7M8S - chains A and B of the 3 polymer chains in the assembly; structure by X-ray diffraction, 2.35 A resolution.

== Chain A ==
Protein: HLA class I histocompatibility antigen, A alpha chain
Source organism: Homo sapiens
Reference sequence: Q861F7 (Q861F7_HUMAN); numbering as in UniProt (aligned over 1-276)
Sequence (276 residues; numbered 1 to 276; the number before each row is that of its first residue):
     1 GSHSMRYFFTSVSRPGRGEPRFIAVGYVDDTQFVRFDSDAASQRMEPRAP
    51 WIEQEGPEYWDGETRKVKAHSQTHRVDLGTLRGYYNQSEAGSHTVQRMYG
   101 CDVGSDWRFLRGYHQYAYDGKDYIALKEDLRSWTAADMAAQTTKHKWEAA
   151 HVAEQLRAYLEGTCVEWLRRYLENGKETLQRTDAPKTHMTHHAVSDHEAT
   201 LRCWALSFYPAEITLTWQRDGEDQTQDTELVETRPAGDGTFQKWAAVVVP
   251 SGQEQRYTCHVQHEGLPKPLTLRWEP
Disulfide bonds: Cys101-Cys164, Cys203-Cys259

== Chain B ==
Protein: Beta-2-microglobulin
Source organism: Homo sapiens
Reference sequence: P61769 (B2MG_HUMAN); residues 1-99 here correspond to UniProt positions 21-119 (UniProt number = residue number + 20)
Sequence (100 residues; row label = number of the first residue in the row; numbering starts at 0):
     0 MIQRTPKIQVYSRHPAENGKSNFLNCYVSGFHPSDIEVDLLKNGERIEKV
    50 EHSDLSFSKDWSFYLLYYTEFTPTEKDEYACRVNHVTLSQPKIVKWDRDM
Differences from the reference sequence: expression tag (0)
Curated features (UniProtKB/Swiss-Prot):
  - modified residue: Gln2 (Pyrrolidone carboxylic acid)
  - glycosylation: Ile1 (N-linked (Glc) (glycation) isoleucine), Lys19 (N-linked (Glc) (glycation) lysine), Lys41 (N-linked (Glc) (glycation) lysine), Lys48 (N-linked (Glc) (glycation) lysine), Lys58 (N-linked (Glc) (glycation) lysine), Lys91 (N-linked (Glc) (glycation) lysine), Lys94 (N-linked (Glc) (glycation) lysine)
Disulfide bonds: Cys25-Cys80

== Interface between chain A and chain B ==
Contacting residue pairs (55; chain A residue first):
  Phe8(A) with Ser55(B); Phe56(B), hydrophobic
  Phe9(A) with Phe56(B)
  Thr10(A) with Phe56(B); Phe62(B)
  Val12(A) with Ser33(B)
  Ile23(A) with Leu54(B)
  Val25(A) with Asp53(B); Leu54(B); Ser55(B)
  Tyr27(A) with Ser55(B); Tyr63(B), hydrogen bond
  Gln32(A) with Asp53(B), hydrogen bond
  Arg35(A) with Asp53(B), salt bridge
  Arg48(A) with Asp53(B), salt bridge
  His93(A) with Met0(B)
  Gln96(A) with Phe56(B); Trp60(B), hydrogen bond (side chain-backbone); Phe62(B)
  Arg97(A) with Phe56(B)
  Gln115(A) with Lys58(B); Trp60(B)
  Tyr116(A) with Trp60(B)
  Ala117(A) with Trp60(B), hydrophobic
  Asp119(A) with Met0(B); His31(B)
  Gly120(A) with Arg3(B), hydrogen bond (backbone-side chain); His31(B); Asp59(B); Trp60(B)
  Asp122(A) with Trp60(B), hydrogen bond
  Thr190(A) with Met99(B), hydrogen bond (side chain-backbone)
  His192(A) with Met99(B)
  Arg202(A) with Met99(B), hydrogen bond (side chain-backbone)
  Trp204(A) with Asp98(B); Met99(B), hydrogen bond (side chain-backbone)
  Val231(A) with Gln8(B)
  Glu232(A) with Lys6(B); Gln8(B), hydrogen bond (backbone-side chain); Tyr26(B); Ser28(B), hydrogen bond
  Arg234(A) with Gln8(B), hydrogen bond; Tyr10(B)
  Pro235(A) with Tyr10(B), hydrogen bond (backbone-side chain); Tyr26(B); Leu65(B), hydrophobic
  Ala236(A) with Arg12(B), hydrogen bond (backbone-side chain); Asn24(B), hydrogen bond (backbone-side chain)
  Gly237(A) with Arg12(B), hydrogen bond (backbone-side chain)
  Asp238(A) with Arg12(B); His13(B)
  Gln242(A) with Tyr10(B); Ser11(B), hydrogen bond (side chain-backbone); Arg12(B), hydrogen bond (side chain-backbone)
  Trp244(A) with Met99(B)
Other interface residues (no listed pair), chain A (37 interface residues in all): Thr94, Met98, Tyr113, Lys121, Thr233

== Overview ==
37 residues of chain A face 25 of chain B across their interface; the contacts include 17 hydrogen bonds and 2
salt bridges. Polar contacts include Arg35(A)-Asp53(B), Arg48(A)-Asp53(B) and Tyr27(A)-Tyr63(B).
Chain A is HLA class I histocompatibility antigen, A alpha chain and chain B is Beta-2-microglobulin, both
from Homo sapiens; the structure, Crystal Structure of HLA-A*02:01 in complex with KLNDLCFTNV, an 10-mer
epitope from SARS-CoV-2 Spike (S386-395), was determined by X-ray diffraction together with 7M8T and 7M8U from
the same study.
